Entry 9KBJ (electron microscopy, 3.50 A resolution); this record covers chains C and B of the 12 polymer chains in the assembly.

# Chain C (and B)
Name: Non-structural protein 1
Source organism: Human parvovirus B19
Notes: chain B of this document is another copy of the same molecule, construct and numbering; everything in this record applies to it too
UniProt: J7FCE3 (J7FCE3_PAVHB); residues 200-501 here correspond to UniProt positions 188-489 (UniProt number = residue number - 12)
Chain sequence (302 residues; each row starts with the number of its first residue):
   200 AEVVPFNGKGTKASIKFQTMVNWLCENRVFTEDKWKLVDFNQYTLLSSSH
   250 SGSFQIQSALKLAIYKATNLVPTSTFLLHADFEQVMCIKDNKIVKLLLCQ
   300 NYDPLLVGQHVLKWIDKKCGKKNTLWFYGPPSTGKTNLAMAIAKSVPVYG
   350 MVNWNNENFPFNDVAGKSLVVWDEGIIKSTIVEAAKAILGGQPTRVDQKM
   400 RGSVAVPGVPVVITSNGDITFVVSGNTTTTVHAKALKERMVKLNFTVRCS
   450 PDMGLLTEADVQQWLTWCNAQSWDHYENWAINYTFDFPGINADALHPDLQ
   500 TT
Not modelled in the structure: 200-201, 279-285, 401-406, 500-501 (chain B: 200-201, 279-285, 401-405, 450, 500-501)
Bound ions: Mg2+: T335 (together with AMP-PNP)
Ligand contacts: AMP-PNP (ANP; phosphoaminophosphonic acid-adenylate ester): P329, P330, S331, T332, G333, K334, T335, N336, E373, N415, C448, S449, P450, M452, G453, L454
What the authors report for this chain:
  - catalytic residues: K334 (proposed by the authors, not directly observed)
  - mutagenesis - K334A: abolished catalytic activity on DNA unwinding

# Chain C / chain B interface
Pairs across the interface (43; chain C residue first):
  K215(C) with F205(B)
  T218(C) with F205(B)
  M219(C) with F205(B), hydrophobic
  W222(C) with V202(B), hydrophobic; V203(B), hydrogen bond (side chain-backbone)
  N226(C) with V202(B)
  T230(C) with R400(B)
  D232(C) with Y264(B)
  K235(C) with Y264(B)
  L236(C) with Y264(B)
  V237(C) with V202(B), hydrophobic
  D238(C) with P204(B); F205(B), hydrogen bond (side chain-backbone)
  F239(C) with L261(B); L269(B), hydrophobic
  N240(C) with Q217(B), hydrogen bond
  Q241(C) with F205(B); G207(B)
  Y242(C) with L261(B), hydrophobic
  T243(C) with F216(B); Q217(B); L261(B)
  L244(C) with G207(B); K208(B); G209(B); S213(B), hydrogen bond (backbone-side chain); Q217(B)
  S246(C) with F216(B); S257(B); L261(B)
  S247(C) with A212(B); S213(B); F216(B); Q254(B), hydrogen bond (backbone-side chain)
  S248(C) with F253(B)
  H249(C) with F253(B)
  S252(C) with F253(B)
  N352(C) with R394(B)
  W353(C) with R394(B), hydrogen bond (backbone-side chain); Q397(B), hydrogen bond
  N354(C) with R394(B), hydrogen bond (backbone-side chain); K398(B)
  N355(C) with R394(B)
Also at the interface, not in a pair above, chain C (27 interface residues in all): D362
Also at the interface, not in a pair above, chain B (24 interface residues in all): V220, K265, M399

# Summary
Chain C and chain B form an interface of 27 and 24 residues respectively, with 8 hydrogen bonds. Polar pairs
include W222(C)-V203(B), D238(C)-F205(B) and N240(C)-Q217(B). Bound to chain C: AMP-PNP. From the paper: the
catalytic residue K334(C); K334A of chain C abolishes catalytic activity on DNA unwinding.
Both chains are Non-structural protein 1 (Human parvovirus B19). Entry 9KBJ (The structure of B19V
NS1_200-501/AMPPNP) was determined by electron microscopy, deposited together with 9KBG, 9KBH and 9KBI.
